PDB entry 1NQN | X-ray diffraction, 1.80 A resolution | chains A and B

Chain A:
Name: Avidin
Organism: Gallus gallus
Reference sequence: P02701 (AVID_CHICK); residues 2-123 here correspond to UniProt positions 26-147 (UniProt number = residue number + 24)
Sequence (122 residues; numbered 2 to 123; the number before each row is that of its first residue):
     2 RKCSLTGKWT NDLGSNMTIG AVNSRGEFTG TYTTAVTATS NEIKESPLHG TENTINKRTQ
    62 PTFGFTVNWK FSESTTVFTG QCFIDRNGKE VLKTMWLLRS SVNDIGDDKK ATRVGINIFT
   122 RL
Disordered / not traced: 38-41
Construct notes: engineered mutation Lys110 (Trp134 in P02701)
Disulfides: Cys4-Cys83
UniProt features mapped onto this chain:
  - binding site (biotin): Tyr33
  - glycosylation: Asn17 (N-linked (GlcNAc...) asparagine)
Reported in the primary citation:
  - mutagenesis - W110K: decreased binding to biotin (citing earlier work)
  - conformationally variable residues (loop rearrangement, side-chain flip): Asn104, Asp105, Lys110, Lys111

Chain B:
Name: Avidin
Organism: Gallus gallus
Reference sequence: P02701 (AVID_CHICK); residues 202-323 here correspond to UniProt positions 26-147 (UniProt number = residue number - 176)
Sequence (122 residues; row label = number of the first residue in the row):
   202 RKCSLTGKWT NDLGSNMTIG AVNSRGEFTG TYTTAVTATS NEIKESPLHG TENTINKRTQ
   262 PTFGFTVNWK FSESTTVFTG QCFIDRNGKE VLKTMWLLRS SVNDIGDDKK ATRVGINIFT
   322 RL
Disordered / not traced: 202, 236-244, 287
Construct notes: engineered mutation Lys310 (Trp134 in P02701)
Disulfides: Cys204-Cys283
UniProt features mapped onto this chain:
  - binding site (biotin): Tyr233
  - glycosylation: Asn217 (N-linked (GlcNAc...) asparagine)

How chain A and chain B interact:
Pairs across the interface (109):
  Arg26(A) - Asn269(B)
  Glu28(A) - His250(B)  salt bridge
  His50(A) - His250(B)
  His50(A) - Gly251(B)  hydrogen bond (side chain-backbone)
  His50(A) - Thr252(B)  hydrogen bond
  Thr52(A) - His250(B)
  Thr52(A) - Thr267(B)
  Thr52(A) - Asn269(B)
  Glu53(A) - Asn269(B)
  Asn54(A) - Asn269(B)
  Asn54(A) - Trp270(B)  hydrogen bond (side chain-backbone)
  Asn54(A) - Ser273(B)  hydrogen bond (side chain-backbone)
  Asn54(A) - Glu274(B)
  Asn54(A) - Ser275(B)  hydrogen bond (side chain-backbone)
  Asn54(A) - Thr276(B)
  Thr55(A) - Lys271(B)
  Ile56(A) - Trp270(B)
  Ile56(A) - Lys271(B)
  Ile56(A) - Ser273(B)
  Asn57(A) - Glu274(B)  hydrogen bond
  Arg59(A) - Glu274(B)  salt bridge
  Arg59(A) - Ser302(B)
  Arg59(A) - Asn304(B)  hydrogen bond
  Gln61(A) - Asn304(B)  hydrogen bond (side chain-backbone)
  Thr63(A) - Glu274(B)  hydrogen bond (side chain-backbone)
  Thr63(A) - Ser275(B)
  Thr63(A) - Thr276(B)  hydrogen bond
  Thr63(A) - Arg300(B)
  Thr63(A) - Ser301(B)
  Thr63(A) - Ser302(B)
  Phe64(A) - Thr276(B)
  Gly65(A) - Thr267(B)  hydrogen bond (backbone-side chain)
  Gly65(A) - Thr276(B)
  Gly65(A) - Val278(B)
  Phe66(A) - Thr267(B)  hydrogen bond (backbone-side chain)
  Thr67(A) - Gly265(B)  hydrogen bond (side chain-backbone)
  Thr67(A) - Phe266(B)  hydrogen bond (side chain-backbone)
  Asn69(A) - Arg226(B)
  Asn69(A) - Thr252(B)
  Asn69(A) - Glu253(B)
  Asn69(A) - Asn254(B)
  Trp70(A) - Asn254(B)  hydrogen bond (backbone-side chain)
  Trp70(A) - Ile256(B)
  Lys71(A) - Ile256(B)
  Ser73(A) - Asn254(B)  hydrogen bond (backbone-side chain)
  Ser73(A) - Ile256(B)
  Glu74(A) - Asn254(B)  hydrogen bond (backbone-side chain)
  Glu74(A) - Asn257(B)
  Glu74(A) - Arg259(B)  salt bridge
  Glu74(A) - Thr263(B)  hydrogen bond (backbone-side chain)
  Ser75(A) - Asn254(B)  hydrogen bond (backbone-side chain)
  Ser75(A) - Thr263(B)
  Thr76(A) - Asn254(B)
  Thr76(A) - Thr263(B)  hydrogen bond
  Thr76(A) - Phe264(B)
  Thr76(A) - Gly265(B)
  Thr76(A) - Thr280(B)
  Val78(A) - Gly265(B)
  Val78(A) - Val278(B)  hydrophobic
  Val78(A) - Phe279(B)
  Val78(A) - Thr280(B)
  Phe79(A) - Val278(B)
  Thr80(A) - Thr276(B)
  Thr80(A) - Val278(B)
  Thr80(A) - Leu298(B)
  Thr80(A) - Arg300(B)
  Gly81(A) - Arg300(B)
  Gln82(A) - Arg300(B)
  Gln82(A) - Ser301(B)
  Gln82(A) - Ser302(B)
  Gln82(A) - Val303(B)
  Phe84(A) - Arg300(B)
  Phe84(A) - Val303(B)  hydrophobic
  Phe84(A) - Ile306(B)  hydrophobic
  Phe84(A) - Asp309(B)
  Asp86(A) - Ile306(B)
  Arg87(A) - Asp305(B)  salt bridge
  Arg87(A) - Ile306(B)
  Arg87(A) - Gly307(B)
  Val92(A) - Ile306(B)  hydrophobic
  Lys94(A) - Arg300(B)
  Lys94(A) - Asp309(B)  salt bridge
  Met96(A) - Leu298(B)
  Met96(A) - Thr313(B)
  Trp97(A) - Leu298(B)
  Leu98(A) - Thr280(B)
  Leu98(A) - Met296(B)
  Leu98(A) - Trp297(B)
  Leu98(A) - Leu298(B)  hydrophobic
  Arg100(A) - Thr263(B)
  Arg100(A) - Thr280(B)
  Arg100(A) - Gly281(B)
  Arg100(A) - Gln282(B)
  Arg100(A) - Phe284(B)
  Arg100(A) - Lys294(B)
  Ser101(A) - Thr263(B)
  Ser101(A) - Gln282(B)
  Ser102(A) - Arg259(B)  hydrogen bond
  Ser102(A) - Thr263(B)
  Ser102(A) - Gln282(B)
  Val103(A) - Arg259(B)  hydrogen bond (backbone-side chain)
  Val103(A) - Gln282(B)
  Val103(A) - Phe284(B)  hydrophobic
  Asn104(A) - Arg259(B)
  Ile106(A) - Phe284(B)  hydrophobic
  Ile106(A) - Lys294(B)
  Asp109(A) - Phe284(B)
  Asp109(A) - Lys294(B)  salt bridge
  Thr113(A) - Met296(B)
Interface residues without a listed pair, chain A (46 interface residues in all): Gly51, Asp105
Interface residues without a listed pair, chain B (47 interface residues in all): Glu228, Phe229, Thr255, Gln261, Asp286, Val292

Summary:
The interface between chain A and chain B involves 46 residues on one side and 47 on the other, with 22
hydrogen bonds and 6 salt bridges. Polar contacts include Glu28(A)-His250(B), Arg59(A)-Glu274(B) and
Glu74(A)-Arg259(B). From the paper: W110K of chain A reduces binding to biotin; conformational variability at
Asn104(A), Asp105(A) and Lys110(A) among others.
Chain A and chain B are both Avidin (Gallus gallus); the structure, Structure of Avm-W110K (W110K mutant of
avidin), was determined by X-ray diffraction (same publication as 1NQM).
